1UID - chain A; structure by X-ray diffraction, 1.95 A resolution.

# Chain A
Protein: Lysozyme
Organism: Gallus gallus
Notes: EC 3.2.1.17
Reference sequence: P00698 (LYSC_CHICK); residues 1-129 here correspond to UniProt positions 19-147 (UniProt number = residue number + 18)
Amino-acid sequence (129 residues; row label = number of the first residue in the row):
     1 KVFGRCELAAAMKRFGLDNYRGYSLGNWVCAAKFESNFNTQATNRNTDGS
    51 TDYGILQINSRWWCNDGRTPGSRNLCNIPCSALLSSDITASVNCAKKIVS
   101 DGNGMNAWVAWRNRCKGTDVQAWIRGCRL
Cystine bridges: Cys6-Cys127, Cys30-Cys115, Cys64-Cys80, Cys76-Cys94
Sequence notes: engineered mutation Phe15 (His33 in P00698)

# Overview
Chain A is Lysozyme (Gallus gallus); the structure, Analysis of the stabilization of hen lysozyme with the
helix dipole and charged side chains, was determined by X-ray diffraction (same publication as 1UIC, 1UIE,
1UIF and 1UIG).
